Entry 2UYH (X-ray diffraction, 2.63 A resolution); this record covers chains A and D of the 3 polymer chains in the assembly.

== Chain A ==
Name: Modification methylase hhai
From: Haemophilus haemolyticus
Notes: EC 2.1.1.37
UniProt: P05102 (MTH1_HAEPH); numbering as in UniProt (aligned over 1-327)
Amino-acid sequence (327 residues; numbered 1 to 327; the number before each row is that of its first residue):
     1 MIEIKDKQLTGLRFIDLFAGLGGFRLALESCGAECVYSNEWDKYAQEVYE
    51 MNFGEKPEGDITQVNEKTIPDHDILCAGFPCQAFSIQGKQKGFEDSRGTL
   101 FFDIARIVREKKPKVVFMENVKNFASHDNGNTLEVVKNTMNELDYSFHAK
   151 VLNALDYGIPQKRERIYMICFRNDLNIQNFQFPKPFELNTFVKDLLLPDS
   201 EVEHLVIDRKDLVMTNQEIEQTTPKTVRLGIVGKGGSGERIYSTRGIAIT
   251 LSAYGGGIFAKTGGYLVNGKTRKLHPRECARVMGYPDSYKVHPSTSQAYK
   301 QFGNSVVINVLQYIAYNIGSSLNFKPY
Sequence notes: engineered mutation Gln87 (Ser in P05102), Ser237 (Gln in P05102)
UniProt features mapped onto this chain:
  - active site: Cys81
  - mutagenesis: Cys81 (C81G: Cells die, loss of methyltransferase activity, binds DNA about 3-fold more tightly ...)

== Chain D ==
Molecule: 12-nt DNA strand
Sequence (12 nucleotides; each row starts with the number of its first residue):
   422 GTCAGCGCATCC

== Chain A / chain D interface ==
Pairs across the interface (45; chain A residue first):
  Gly78(A) - DC427(D)  base contact
  Phe79(A) - DC427(D)  hydrogen bond to the base
  Cys81(A) - DC427(D)  base contact
  Gln82(A) - DG428(D)  phosphate contact
  Gln82(A) - DC429(D)  phosphate contact
  Ser85(A) - DG426(D)  phosphate contact
  Ser85(A) - DC427(D)  hydrogen bond to the phosphate
  Ser85(A) - DG428(D)  sugar contact
  Ile86(A) - DG426(D)  hydrogen bond to the base
  Gln87(A) - DG426(D)  sugar contact
  Gln87(A) - DG428(D)  sugar contact
  Gly88(A) - DG428(D)  sugar contact
  Lys89(A) - DC429(D)  hydrogen bond to the phosphate
  Lys89(A) - DA430(D)  salt bridge to the phosphate
  Arg97(A) - DC429(D)  salt bridge to the phosphate
  Glu119(A) - DC427(D)  hydrogen bond to the base
  Asn120(A) - DC427(D)  base contact
  Val121(A) - DC427(D)  phosphate contact
  Lys162(A) - DA425(D)  hydrogen bond to the phosphate
  Lys162(A) - DG426(D)  salt bridge to the phosphate
  Arg163(A) - DC427(D)  hydrogen bond to the base
  Arg165(A) - DC427(D)  salt bridge to the phosphate
  Thr226(A) - DA425(D)  sugar contact
  Arg228(A) - DA425(D)  salt bridge to the phosphate
  Ser237(A) - DG426(D)  hydrogen bond to the base
  Ser237(A) - DG428(D)  base contact
  Arg240(A) - DA425(D)  base contact
  Arg240(A) - DG426(D)  hydrogen bond to the base
  Tyr242(A) - DA425(D)  hydrogen bond to the phosphate
  Ile249(A) - DG426(D)  phosphate contact
  Thr250(A) - DG426(D)  hydrogen bond to the phosphate
  Thr250(A) - DC427(D)  phosphate contact
  Ser252(A) - DC427(D)  phosphate contact
  Ser252(A) - DG428(D)  phosphate contact
  Ala253(A) - DC427(D)  hydrogen bond to the phosphate
  Ala253(A) - DG428(D)  hydrogen bond to the phosphate
  Tyr254(A) - DG428(D)  hydrogen bond to the phosphate
  Tyr254(A) - DC429(D)  hydrogen bond to the base
  Gly255(A) - DG428(D)  hydrogen bond to the phosphate
  Gly255(A) - DC429(D)  base contact
  Gly256(A) - DG428(D)  hydrogen bond to the base
  Gly256(A) - DC429(D)  base contact
  Gly303(A) - DC427(D)  sugar contact
  Asn304(A) - DC427(D)  sugar contact
  Ser305(A) - DC427(D)  base contact
Also at the interface, not in a pair above, chain A (33 interface residues in all): Pro80, Leu251
Also at the interface, not in a pair above, chain D (7 interface residues in all): DC424

== In short ==
33 residues of chain A face 7 of chain D across their interface; the contacts include 17 hydrogen bonds and 5
salt bridges. Polar pairs include Phe79(A)-DC427(D), Ile86(A)-DG426(D) and Glu119(A)-DC427(D). UniProt lists
active-site residue Cys81(A) and one mutagenesis site on chain A.
Chain A is Modification methylase hhai (Haemophilus haemolyticus) and chain D is a 12-nt DNA strand; the
structure, HhaI DNA methyltransferase S87Q-Q237S mutant complex with 13mer GCGC- GMGC oligonucleotide and SAH,
was determined by X-ray diffraction.
